2ODR - chains A and D of the 4 polymer chains in the assembly; structure by X-ray diffraction, 3.23 A resolution.

# Chain A
Protein: phosphoseryl-tRNA synthetase
Organism: Methanococcus maripaludis
Notes: EC 6.1.1.-
Reference sequence: Q6LZE1 (Q6LZE1_METMP); residues 1-537 here = UniProt positions 1-537
Amino-acid sequence (665 residues; row label = number of the first residue in the row; note: 1630 numbers in that range are skipped by the numbering (no residue carries them; nothing is unmodelled there); numbers below 1 keep their minus sign (Met-18 is residue -18); X marks 109 residues of unknown identity (built as UNK)):
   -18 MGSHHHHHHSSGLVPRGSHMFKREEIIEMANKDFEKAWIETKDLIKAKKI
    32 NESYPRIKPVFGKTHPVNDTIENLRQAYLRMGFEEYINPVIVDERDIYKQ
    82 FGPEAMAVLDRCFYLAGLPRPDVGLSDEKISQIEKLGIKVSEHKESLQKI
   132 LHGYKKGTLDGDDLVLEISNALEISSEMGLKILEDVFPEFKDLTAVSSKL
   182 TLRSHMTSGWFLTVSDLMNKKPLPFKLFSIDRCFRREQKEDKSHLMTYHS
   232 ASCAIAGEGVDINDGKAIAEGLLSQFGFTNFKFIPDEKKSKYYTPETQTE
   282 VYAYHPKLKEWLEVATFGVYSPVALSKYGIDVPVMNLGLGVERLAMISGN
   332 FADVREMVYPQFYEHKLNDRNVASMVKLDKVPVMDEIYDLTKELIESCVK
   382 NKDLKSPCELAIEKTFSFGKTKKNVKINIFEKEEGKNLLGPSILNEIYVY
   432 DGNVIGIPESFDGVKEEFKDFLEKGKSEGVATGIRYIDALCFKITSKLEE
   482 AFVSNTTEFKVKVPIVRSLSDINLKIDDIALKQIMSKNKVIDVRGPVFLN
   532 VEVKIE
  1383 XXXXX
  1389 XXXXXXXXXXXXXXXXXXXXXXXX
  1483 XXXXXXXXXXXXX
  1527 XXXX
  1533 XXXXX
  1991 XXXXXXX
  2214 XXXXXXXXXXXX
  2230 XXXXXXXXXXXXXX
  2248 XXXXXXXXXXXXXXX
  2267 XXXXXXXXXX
Unresolved in the structure: -18 to 3, 102-170, 383-422, 441-448, 483-502, 523-537
Sequence notes: cloning artifact (-18 to 0)
Curated features (UniProtKB/Swiss-Prot):
  - binding site (substrate): His186 to Thr188, Ser231 to Ser233, Tyr273, Tyr274, Asn317
Reported in the primary citation:
  - mutagenesis - H186A (>100-fold), S231A (>100-fold), S233A (>100-fold), K269A, K272A, Y273F (>100-fold), Y274F, N317A (>100-fold): decreased catalytic activity
  - mutagenesis - S271A: unchanged catalytic activity
  - specificity-determining residues: Ser271, Tyr273, Tyr274, Asn317

# Chain D
Protein: phosphoseryl-tRNA synthetase
Organism: Methanococcus maripaludis
Notes: EC 6.1.1.-
Reference sequence: Q6LZE1 (Q6LZE1_METMP); residue numbers follow UniProt; this construct covers 1-537
Amino-acid sequence (685 residues; row label = number of the first residue in the row; note: 1610 numbers in that range are skipped by the numbering (no residue carries them; nothing is unmodelled there); numbers below 1 keep their minus sign (Met-18 is residue -18); X marks 128 residues of unknown identity (built as UNK)):
   -18 MGSHHHHHHSSGLVPRGSHMFKREEIIEMANKDFEKAWIETKDLIKAKKI
    32 NESYPRIKPVFGKTHPVNDTIENLRQAYLRMGFEEYINPVIVDERDIYKQ
    82 FGPEAMAVLDRCFYLAGLPRPDVGLSDEKISQIEKLGIKVSEHKESLQKI
   132 LHGYKKGTLDGDDLVLEISNALEISSEMGLKILEDVFPEFKDLTAVSSKL
   182 TLRSHMTSGWFLTVSDLMNKKPLPFKLFSIDRCFRREQKEDKSHLMTYHS
   232 ASCAIAGEGVDINDGKAIAEGLLSQFGFTNFKFIPDEKKSKYYTPETQTE
   282 VYAYHPKLKEWLEVATFGVYSPVALSKYGIDVPVMNLGLGVERLAMISGN
   332 FADVREMVYPQFYEHKLNDRNVASMVKLDKVPVMDEIYDLTKELIESCVK
   382 NKDLKSPCELAIEKTFSFGKTKKNVKINIFEKEEGKNLLGPSILNEIYVY
   432 DGNVIGIPESFDGVKEEFKDFLEKGKSEGVATGIRYIDALCFKITSKLEE
   482 AFVSNTTEFKVKVPIVRSLSDINLKIDDIALKQIMSKNKVIDVRGPVFLN
   532 VEVKIE
  1364 XXXXXXXXXXXXXXXXXXX
  1389 XXXXXXX
  1405 XXXXXXX
  1449 XXXXXXXXXXXXXXXXXXXXXXXXXXXXXXXXEXXXXX
  1489 XXXXXXX
  1503 XX
  1522 XX
  1527 XXXX
  1533 XXXXX
  2216 XXXXXXXXX
  2233 XXXXXXXXXXX
  2250 XXXXXXX
  2266 XXXXXXXXXXX
Unresolved in the structure: -18 to 3, 102-170, 364-426, 441-504, 522-537
Sequence notes: cloning artifact (-18 to 0)
Curated features (UniProtKB/Swiss-Prot):
  - binding site (substrate): His186 to Thr188, Ser231 to Ser233, Tyr273, Tyr274, Asn317

# Interface between chain A and chain D
Contacting residue pairs (95):
  Arg4(A) with Ser307(D); Gly310(D); Asp312(D), salt bridge
  Ile7(A) with Val304(D), hydrophobic; Ser307(D)
  Ile8(A) with Ser307(D)
  Ala11(A) with Val304(D), hydrophobic
  Phe15(A) with Pro84(D); Val304(D), hydrophobic
  Glu16(A) with Lys272(D), salt bridge
  Ala18(A) with Val304(D)
  Trp19(A) with Lys270(D); Lys272(D), hydrogen bond (side chain-backbone); Tyr274(D), hydrogen bond (side chain-backbone); Pro276(D); Ser302(D); Val304(D)
  Thr22(A) with Ser302(D); Pro303(D)
  Lys23(A) with Thr275(D); Glu277(D), salt bridge
  Ile26(A) with Val241(D); Thr275(D); Val300(D), hydrophobic; Tyr301(D)
  Ala28(A) with Asp242(D)
  Lys29(A) with Gly240(D); Asp242(D), salt bridge; Asn244(D); Asp245(D), salt bridge
  Ser34(A) with Asn244(D)
  Tyr35(A) with Asn244(D), hydrogen bond (backbone-side chain); Lys247(D); Glu251(D), hydrogen bond; Phe264(D), hydrophobic
  Ile38(A) with Asn244(D)
  Pro40(A) with Ala248(D); Glu251(D)
  Phe42(A) with Arg61(D); Met62(D), hydrophobic; Gly252(D); Ser255(D); Gln256(D)
  Gly43(A) with Arg61(D), hydrogen bond (backbone-backbone); Gln256(D)
  Arg61(A) with Phe42(D); Gly43(D), hydrogen bond (backbone-backbone)
  Met62(A) with Phe42(D), hydrophobic
  Pro84(A) with Phe15(D)
  Gly240(A) with Lys29(D)
  Val241(A) with Ile26(D)
  Asp242(A) with Ala28(D); Lys29(D), salt bridge
  Asn244(A) with Lys29(D); Ser34(D); Tyr35(D), hydrogen bond (side chain-backbone); Ile38(D)
  Asp245(A) with Lys29(D), salt bridge
  Lys247(A) with Tyr35(D)
  Ala248(A) with Ile38(D), hydrophobic; Pro40(D)
  Glu251(A) with Pro40(D); Arg351(D), salt bridge
  Gly252(A) with Phe42(D)
  Ser255(A) with Phe42(D)
  Gln256(A) with Phe42(D); Gly43(D)
  Phe264(A) with Tyr35(D), hydrophobic
  Lys270(A) with Trp19(D)
  Lys272(A) with Phe15(D); Glu16(D), salt bridge; Trp19(D), hydrogen bond (backbone-side chain)
  Tyr274(A) with Trp19(D), hydrogen bond (backbone-side chain)
  Thr275(A) with Lys23(D); Ile26(D)
  Pro276(A) with Trp19(D)
  Glu277(A) with Lys23(D), salt bridge
  Val300(A) with Ile26(D), hydrophobic
  Tyr301(A) with Ile26(D)
  Ser302(A) with Trp19(D); Thr22(D)
  Pro303(A) with Ile7(D), hydrophobic; Thr22(D)
  Val304(A) with Ile7(D), hydrophobic; Ala11(D), hydrophobic; Phe15(D), hydrophobic; Ala18(D)
  Ser307(A) with Arg4(D); Ile7(D); Ile8(D)
  Gly310(A) with Arg4(D)
  Asp312(A) with Arg4(D), salt bridge
  Arg351(A) with Glu251(D), salt bridge
  Ser458(A) with Lys263(D), hydrogen bond (backbone-side chain)
  Glu459(A) with Asn261(D), hydrogen bond (backbone-side chain)
Other interface residues (no listed pair), chain A (65 interface residues in all): Asn12, Ile20, Leu25, Lys27, Glu33, Val41, Thr45, Lys263, Ser271, Lys288, Lys308, Pro314, Gly460, Val461
Other interface residues (no listed pair), chain D (62 interface residues in all): Asn12, Ile20, Leu25, Lys27, Glu33, Val41, Thr45, Ser271, Lys288, Lys308, Pro314

# Overview
65 residues of chain A face 62 of chain D across their interface; the contacts include 11 hydrogen bonds and
12 salt bridges. Polar pairs include Arg4(A)-Asp312(D), Glu16(A)-Lys272(D) and Lys23(A)-Glu277(D). The paper
reports that H186A, S231A and S233A of chain A, among others, reduce catalytic activity; specificity
determinants Ser271(A), Tyr273(A) and Tyr274(A) among others; 9 substitutions were tested in all.
Here chain A is phosphoseryl-tRNA synthetase and chain D is phosphoseryl-tRNA synthetase, both from
Methanococcus maripaludis. Entry 2ODR (Methanococcus Maripaludis Phosphoseryl-tRNA synthetase) was determined
by X-ray diffraction.
